Entry 1POI (X-ray diffraction, 2.50 A resolution); this record covers chains A and C of the 4 polymer chains in the assembly.

[Chain A (and C)]
Name: Glutaconate coenzyme A-transferase
Organism: Acidaminococcus fermentans
Notes: chain C of this document is another copy of the same molecule, construct and numbering; everything in this record applies to it too
Reference sequence: Q59111 (GCTA_ACIFE); the author numbering skips numbers that UniProt does not, so the offset changes along the chain: 2-217 = UniProt 1-216; 219-319 = UniProt 217-317
Chain sequence (317 residues; each row starts with the number of its first residue; note: 1 number in that range is skipped by the numbering (no residue carries it; nothing is unmodelled there)):
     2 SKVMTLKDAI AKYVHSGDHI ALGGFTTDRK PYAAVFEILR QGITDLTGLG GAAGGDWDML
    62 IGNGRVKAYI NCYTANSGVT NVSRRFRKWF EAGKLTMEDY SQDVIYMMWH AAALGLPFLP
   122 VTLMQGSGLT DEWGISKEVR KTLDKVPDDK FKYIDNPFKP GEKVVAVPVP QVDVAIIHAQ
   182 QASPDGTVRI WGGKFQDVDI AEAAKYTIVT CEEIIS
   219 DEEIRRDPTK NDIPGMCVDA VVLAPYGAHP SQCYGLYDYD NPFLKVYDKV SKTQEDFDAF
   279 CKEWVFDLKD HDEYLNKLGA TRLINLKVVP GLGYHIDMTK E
From the paper describing this entry:
  - contacts within the chain: T27-S78 (hydrogen bond), T27-A53 (hydrogen bond)
  - catalytic residues: Q103 (proposed by the authors, not directly observed)
  - specificity-determining residues: S78 (proposed by the authors, not directly observed)

[Chain A / chain C interface]
Contacting residue pairs (38):
  H111(A) - H111(C)
  H111(A) - L115(C)
  L117(A) - P121(C)
  P118(A) - P121(C)
  P118(A) - V122(C)
  P118(A) - T123(C)
  P118(A) - N157(C)
  P118(A) - V165(C)  hydrophobic
  F119(A) - P121(C)
  F119(A) - P158(C)
  F119(A) - F159(C)  hydrophobic
  F119(A) - V165(C)  hydrophobic
  L120(A) - L117(C)  hydrophobic
  P121(A) - L117(C)
  P121(A) - P118(C)
  P121(A) - F119(C)
  P121(A) - P121(C)
  V122(A) - P118(C)
  D150(A) - F159(C)
  K153(A) - P158(C)
  K153(A) - F159(C)
  I155(A) - F119(C)  hydrophobic
  I155(A) - P158(C)  hydrophobic
  N157(A) - P118(C)
  N157(A) - F119(C)
  P158(A) - F119(C)
  P158(A) - K153(C)  hydrogen bond (backbone-side chain)
  P158(A) - A167(C)  hydrophobic
  F159(A) - F119(C)  hydrophobic
  F159(A) - A167(C)
  F159(A) - V168(C)
  F159(A) - P169(C)  hydrophobic
  V165(A) - P118(C)  hydrophobic
  A167(A) - F159(C)
  V168(A) - F159(C)
  P169(A) - F159(C)
  T227(A) - Y252(C)
  Y252(A) - T227(C)
Also at the interface, not in a pair above, chain A (26 interface residues in all): M108, L115, T123, F152, D156, G193, P226
Also at the interface, not in a pair above, chain C (25 interface residues in all): M108, G116, L120, D150, F152, I155, G193

[Overview]
26 residues of chain A face 25 of chain C across their interface, with 1 hydrogen bond. The hydrogen-bonded
pair is P158(A)-K153(C). The paper reports the catalytic residue Q103(A); the specificity determinant S78(A).
Chain A and chain C are both Glutaconate coenzyme A-transferase (Acidaminococcus fermentans); the structure,
Crystal structure of glutaconate coenzyme A-transferase from acidaminococcus fermentans to 2.55 angstoms
resolution, was determined by X-ray diffraction.
